PDB entry 9GM8 | electron microscopy, 3.90 A resolution | chains C and D of the 8 polymer chains in the assembly

# Chain C (and D)
Name: Chromosome partition protein MukF
Source organism: Photorhabdus thracensis
Notes: chain D of this document is another copy of the same molecule, construct and numbering; everything in this record applies to it too
UniProtKB: A0A0F7LMQ4 (A0A0F7LMQ4_9GAMM); residues 1-440 here = UniProt positions 1-440
Amino-acid sequence (440 residues; row label = number of the first residue in the row):
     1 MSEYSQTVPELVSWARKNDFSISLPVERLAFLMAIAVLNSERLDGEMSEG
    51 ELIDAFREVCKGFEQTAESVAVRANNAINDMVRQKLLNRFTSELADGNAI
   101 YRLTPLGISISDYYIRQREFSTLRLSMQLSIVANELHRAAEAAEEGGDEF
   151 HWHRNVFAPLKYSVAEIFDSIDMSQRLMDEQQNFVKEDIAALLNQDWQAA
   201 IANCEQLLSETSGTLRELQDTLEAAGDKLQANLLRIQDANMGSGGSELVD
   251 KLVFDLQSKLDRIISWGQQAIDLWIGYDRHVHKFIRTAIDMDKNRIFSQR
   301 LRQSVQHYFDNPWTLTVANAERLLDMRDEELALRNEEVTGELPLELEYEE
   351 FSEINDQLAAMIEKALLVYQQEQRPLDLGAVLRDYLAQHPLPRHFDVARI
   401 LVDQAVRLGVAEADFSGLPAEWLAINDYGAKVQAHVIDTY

# Chain C / chain D interface
Pairs across the interface - 141 pairs, chain C then chain D:
  E3(C) - R116(D)  salt bridge
  Y4(C) - A36(D)
  Y4(C) - V37(D)  hydrophobic
  Y4(C) - S40(D)
  Y4(C) - D112(D)  hydrogen bond
  Y4(C) - I115(D)  hydrophobic
  Y4(C) - R116(D)
  V8(C) - A34(D)  hydrophobic
  L11(C) - M33(D)  hydrophobic
  L11(C) - V37(D)  hydrophobic
  L11(C) - I115(D)  hydrophobic
  V12(C) - V59(D)  hydrophobic
  V12(C) - G62(D)
  W14(C) - Y114(D)
  A15(C) - V26(D)
  A15(C) - M33(D)  hydrophobic
  R16(C) - G62(D)  hydrogen bond (side chain-backbone)
  R16(C) - E64(D)  salt bridge
  D19(C) - V26(D)
  F20(C) - V26(D)
  F20(C) - L29(D)
  F20(C) - Y114(D)  hydrophobic
  S21(C) - L24(D)
  I22(C) - I22(D)
  I22(C) - S23(D)
  I22(C) - L24(D)  hydrogen bond (backbone-backbone)
  I22(C) - I110(D)  hydrophobic
  S23(C) - I22(D)
  L24(C) - S21(D)
  L24(C) - I22(D)  hydrogen bond (backbone-backbone)
  V26(C) - A15(D)
  V26(C) - D19(D)
  V26(C) - F20(D)
  L29(C) - F20(D)
  M33(C) - L11(D)  hydrophobic
  M33(C) - A15(D)  hydrophobic
  A34(C) - V8(D)  hydrophobic
  V37(C) - L11(D)  hydrophobic
  N39(C) - R176(D)
  N39(C) - R262(D)
  S40(C) - Y4(D)
  S40(C) - R262(D)  hydrogen bond (backbone-side chain)
  R42(C) - R262(D)  hydrogen bond (backbone-side chain)
  L43(C) - R262(D)
  D44(C) - R262(D)
  D44(C) - Q269(D)
  G45(C) - R176(D)
  G45(C) - R262(D)
  E46(C) - Q269(D)
  V59(C) - V12(D)  hydrophobic
  G62(C) - V12(D)
  G62(C) - R16(D)  hydrogen bond (backbone-side chain)
  F63(C) - V12(D)  hydrophobic
  F63(C) - R16(D)  hydrogen bond (backbone-side chain)
  E64(C) - R16(D)
  K85(C) - Y113(D)
  N88(C) - R176(D)
  N88(C) - D179(D)
  N88(C) - E180(D)
  N88(C) - N183(D)  hydrogen bond
  F90(C) - D179(D)
  F90(C) - Q182(D)
  F90(C) - N183(D)
  F90(C) - K186(D)
  F90(C) - L273(D)  hydrophobic
  S92(C) - L273(D)
  E93(C) - H280(D)  salt bridge
  R102(C) - D179(D)  salt bridge
  R102(C) - W266(D)
  R102(C) - Q269(D)
  R102(C) - L273(D)
  L103(C) - R176(D)
  T104(C) - E180(D)
  P105(C) - M173(D)
  P105(C) - R176(D)
  P105(C) - E180(D)
  L106(C) - Y113(D)  hydrophobic
  I108(C) - M173(D)  hydrophobic
  I108(C) - R176(D)
  S109(C) - S109(D)
  S109(C) - M173(D)
  I110(C) - I22(D)  hydrophobic
  D112(C) - Y4(D)  hydrogen bond
  Y113(C) - K85(D)
  Y113(C) - L106(D)  hydrophobic
  Y114(C) - W14(D)
  Y114(C) - F20(D)  hydrophobic
  Y114(C) - L106(D)
  I115(C) - Y4(D)  hydrophobic
  I115(C) - L11(D)  hydrophobic
  R116(C) - E3(D)  salt bridge
  R116(C) - Y4(D)  hydrogen bond
  R116(C) - D169(D)  salt bridge
  S121(C) - Y162(D)  hydrogen bond
  L123(C) - Y162(D)  hydrophobic
  R124(C) - Y162(D)
  R124(C) - E166(D)  salt bridge
  M127(C) - P159(D)  hydrophobic
  I131(C) - S163(D)
  E135(C) - I131(D)
  R138(C) - N134(D)
  H153(C) - L123(D)
  A158(C) - L123(D)  hydrophobic
  A158(C) - M127(D)
  P159(C) - M127(D)  hydrophobic
  Y162(C) - L123(D)  hydrophobic
  Y162(C) - R124(D)
  S163(C) - I131(D)
  E166(C) - R124(D)  salt bridge
  D169(C) - R116(D)  salt bridge
  M173(C) - P105(D)  hydrophobic
  M173(C) - I108(D)  hydrophobic
  R176(C) - N39(D)
  R176(C) - N88(D)
  R176(C) - L103(D)
  R176(C) - P105(D)
  R176(C) - I108(D)
  L177(C) - P105(D)
  D179(C) - N88(D)
  D179(C) - F90(D)
  D179(C) - R102(D)  salt bridge
  E180(C) - N88(D)
  E180(C) - T104(D)
  E180(C) - P105(D)
  N183(C) - N88(D)
  N183(C) - R89(D)
  N183(C) - F90(D)
  K259(C) - R116(D)
  R262(C) - S40(D)  hydrogen bond (side chain-backbone)
  R262(C) - R42(D)  hydrogen bond (side chain-backbone)
  R262(C) - L43(D)
  R262(C) - D44(D)
  R262(C) - G45(D)
  W266(C) - R102(D)
  Q269(C) - D44(D)
  Q269(C) - E46(D)
  Q269(C) - R102(D)
  L273(C) - F90(D)  hydrophobic
  L273(C) - S92(D)
  G276(C) - L94(D)
  H280(C) - E93(D)  salt bridge
Interface residues without a listed pair, chain C (91 interface residues in all): S5, Q6, P25, A30, L38, E41, E58, Q84, R89, L94, I100, Q117, N134, D172, S265, A270
Interface residues without a listed pair, chain D (95 interface residues in all): S5, Q6, P9, P25, A30, L38, E58, F63, Q84, Q117, R118, S121, Q128, E135, R138, H153, A158, L177, K259, S265, A270, G276, R279

# Summary
The interface between chain C and chain D involves 91 residues on one side and 95 on the other; the contacts
include 14 hydrogen bonds and 11 salt bridges. Among the polar pairs are E3(C)-R116(D), R16(C)-E64(D) and
E93(C)-H280(D).
Both chains are Chromosome partition protein MukF (Photorhabdus thracensis). Entry 9GM8 (MukBEF in a
nucleotide-bound state with open neck gate) was determined by electron microscopy, deposited together with
9GM6, 9GM7, 9GM9, 9GMA, 9GMB and 9GMD.
